Entry 8EOT (electron microscopy, 3.30 A resolution); this record covers chains D and G of the 9 polymer chains in the assembly.

[Chain D]
Molecule: DNA-directed RNA polymerase subunit beta'
Organism: Mycobacterium tuberculosis H37Rv
Notes: EC 2.7.7.6
UniProtKB: P9WGY7 (RPOC_MYCTU); residue numbers follow UniProt; this construct covers 1-1316
Chain sequence (1316 residues; numbered 1 to 1316; the number before each row is that of its first residue):
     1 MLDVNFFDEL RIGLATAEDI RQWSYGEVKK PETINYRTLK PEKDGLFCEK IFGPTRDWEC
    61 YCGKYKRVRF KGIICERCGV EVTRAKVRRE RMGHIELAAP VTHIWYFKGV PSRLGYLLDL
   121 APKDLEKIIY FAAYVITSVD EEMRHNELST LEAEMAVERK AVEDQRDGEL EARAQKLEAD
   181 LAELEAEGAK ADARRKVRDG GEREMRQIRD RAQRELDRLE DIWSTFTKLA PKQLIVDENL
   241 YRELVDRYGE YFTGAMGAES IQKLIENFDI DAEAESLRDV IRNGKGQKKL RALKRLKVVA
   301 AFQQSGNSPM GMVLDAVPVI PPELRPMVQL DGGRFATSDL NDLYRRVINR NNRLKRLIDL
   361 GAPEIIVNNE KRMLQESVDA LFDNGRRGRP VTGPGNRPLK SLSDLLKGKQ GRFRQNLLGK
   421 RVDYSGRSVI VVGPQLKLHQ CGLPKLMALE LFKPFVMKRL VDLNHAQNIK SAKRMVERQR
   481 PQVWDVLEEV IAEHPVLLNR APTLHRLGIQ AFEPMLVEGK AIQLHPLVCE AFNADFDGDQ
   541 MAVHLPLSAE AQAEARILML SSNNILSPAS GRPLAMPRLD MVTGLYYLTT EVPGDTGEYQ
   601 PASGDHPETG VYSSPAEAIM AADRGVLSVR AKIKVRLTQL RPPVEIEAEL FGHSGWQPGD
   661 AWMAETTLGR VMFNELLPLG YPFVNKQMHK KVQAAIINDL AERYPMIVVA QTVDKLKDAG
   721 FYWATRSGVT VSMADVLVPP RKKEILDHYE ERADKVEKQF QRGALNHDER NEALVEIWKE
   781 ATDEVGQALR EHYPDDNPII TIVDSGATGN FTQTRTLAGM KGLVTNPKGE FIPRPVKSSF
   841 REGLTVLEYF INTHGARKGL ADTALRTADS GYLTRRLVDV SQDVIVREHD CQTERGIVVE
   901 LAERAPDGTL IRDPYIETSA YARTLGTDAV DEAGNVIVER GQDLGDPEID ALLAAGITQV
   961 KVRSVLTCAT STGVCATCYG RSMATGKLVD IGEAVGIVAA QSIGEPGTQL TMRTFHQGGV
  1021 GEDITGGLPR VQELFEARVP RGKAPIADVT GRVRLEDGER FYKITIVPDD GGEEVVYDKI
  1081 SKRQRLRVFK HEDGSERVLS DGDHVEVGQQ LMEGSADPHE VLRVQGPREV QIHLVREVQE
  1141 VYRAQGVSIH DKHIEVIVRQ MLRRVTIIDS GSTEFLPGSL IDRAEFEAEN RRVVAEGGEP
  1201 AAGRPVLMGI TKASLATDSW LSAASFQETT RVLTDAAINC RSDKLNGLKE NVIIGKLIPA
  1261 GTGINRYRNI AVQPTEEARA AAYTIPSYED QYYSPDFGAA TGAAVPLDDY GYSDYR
Not modelled in the structure: 1, 1013-1024, 1283-1316
Curated features (UniProtKB/Swiss-Prot):
  - binding site (Zn(2+)): C60, C62, C75, C78, C891, C968, C975, C978
  - binding site (Mg(2+)): D535, D537, D539
Metal / ion sites: Zn2+ site 1: C60, C62, C75, C78; Mg2+: D535, D537, D539 (shared with 1 residue of chain R); Zn2+ site 2: C891, C968, C975, C978

[Chain G]
Molecule: Transcription termination/antitermination protein NusG
Organism: Mycobacterium tuberculosis H37Rv
UniProtKB: P9WIU9 (NUSG_MYCTU); residue numbers follow UniProt; this construct covers 1-238
Chain sequence (238 residues; numbered 1 to 238; the number before each row is that of its first residue):
     1 MTTFDGDTSA GEAVDLTEAN AFQDAAAPAE EVDPAAALKA ELRSKPGDWY VVHSYAGYEN
    61 KVKANLETRV QNLDVGDYIF QVEVPTEEVT EIKNGQRKQV NRKVLPGYIL VRMDLTDDSW
   121 AAVRNTPGVT GFVGATSRPS ALALDDVVKF LLPRGSTRKA AKGAASTAAA AEAGGLERPV
   181 VEVDYEVGES VTVMDGPFAT LPATISEVNA EQQKLKVLVS IFGRETPVEL TFGQVSKI
Not modelled in the structure: 1-31, 156-238

[How chain D and chain G interact]
Pairs across the interface - 17 pairs, chain D then chain G:
  A132(D) with T136(G)
  E238(D) with A135(G); S140(G), hydrogen bond
  R356(D) with R102(G); K103(G), hydrogen bond (side chain-backbone); P106(G)
  L357(D) with L105(G), hydrophobic
  G361(D) with K149(G), hydrogen bond (backbone-side chain)
  P363(D) with D146(G); F150(G)
  I365(D) with V133(G), hydrophobic; G134(G); A135(G)
  I366(D) with L105(G), hydrophobic; Y108(G)
  N369(D) with Y108(G), hydrogen bond
  E370(D) with Y108(G)
Also at the interface, not in a pair above, chain D (13 interface residues in all): R353, L360, A362
Also at the interface, not in a pair above, chain G (15 interface residues in all): V51, V104

[In short]
Chain D and chain G form an interface of 13 and 15 residues respectively; the contacts include 4 hydrogen
bonds. Polar contacts include E238(D)-S140(G), R356(D)-K103(G) and G361(D)-K149(G). UniProt lists 8
Zn2+-binding residues and 3 Mg2+-binding residues on chain D.
Chain D is DNA-directed RNA polymerase subunit beta' and chain G is Transcription termination/antitermination
protein NusG, both from Mycobacterium tuberculosis H37Rv; the structure, M. tuberculosis RNAP elongation
complex with NusG, was determined by electron microscopy (same publication as 8EHQ, 8EJ3, 8EOE, 8EOF, 8EOS and
8EXY).
